4IJV - chains A and B; structure by X-ray diffraction, 2.35 A resolution.

Chain A (and B):
Protein: Corticosteroid 11-beta-dehydrogenase isozyme 1
Source organism: Homo sapiens
Notes: EC 1.1.1.146; chain B of this document is another copy of the same molecule, construct and numbering; everything in this record applies to it too
UniProt: P28845 (DHI1_HUMAN); residues 24-292 here = UniProt positions 24-292
Chain sequence (286 residues; row label = number of the first residue in the row):
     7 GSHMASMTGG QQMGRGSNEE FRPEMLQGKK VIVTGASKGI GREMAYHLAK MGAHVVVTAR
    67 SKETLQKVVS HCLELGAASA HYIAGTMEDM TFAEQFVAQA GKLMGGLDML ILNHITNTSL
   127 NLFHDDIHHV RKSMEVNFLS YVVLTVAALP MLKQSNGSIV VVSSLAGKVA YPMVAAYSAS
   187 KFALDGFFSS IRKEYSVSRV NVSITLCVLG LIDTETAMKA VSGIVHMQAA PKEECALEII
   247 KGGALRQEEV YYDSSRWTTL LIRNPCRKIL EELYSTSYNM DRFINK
Disordered / not traced: 7-25, 292 (chain B: 7-9, 291-292)
Differences from the reference sequence: expression tag (7-10, 12-23); engineered mutation R262 (Leu in P28845), E278 (Phe in P28845)
Residues lining bound ligands:
  - 1EN (3-[1-(4-chlorophenyl)cyclopropyl]-8-(2-fluorophenoxy)[1,2,4]triazolo[4,3-a]pyridine): I121, T124, L126, S170, L171, A172, Y177, P178, M179, V180, Y183, L215, G216, L217, T220, T222, A223, A226, V227, V231, M233
  - NADP (NAP; NADP nicotinamide-adenine-dinucleotide phosphate): G41, A42, S43, K44, G45, I46, G47, A65, R66, S67, G91, T92, M93, E94, N119, H120, I121, T122, N123, V142, Y147, V168, S169, S170, Y183, K187, L215, G216, L217, I218, T220, T222, A223
Curated features (UniProtKB/Swiss-Prot):
  - active site: Y183 (Proton acceptor)
  - binding site (NADP(+)): T92, M93, N119 to I121, Y183 to K187, I218 to T222
  - binding site (substrate): S170
  - glycosylation (N-linked (GlcNAc...) asparagine): N123, N162, N207
  - natural variant: V148 (V148E: In a breast cancer sample)
  - mutagenesis: E25 to E26 (Inverted topology. Reduced Vmax; No effect on topology. Reduced Vmax; Reduced Vmax), E25 (E25K/Q: No effect on activity), E26 (E26K: No effect on activity), K35 to K36 (Complete loss of activity)
What the authors report for this chain:
  - binding site for 1EN: S170, Y177, Y183

Chain A / chain B interface:
Pairs across the interface (143):
  M96(A) with R137(B)
  L126(A) with F289(B)
  N127(A) with E200(B); F289(B)
  L128(A) with E200(B); S204(B); M286(B), hydrophobic; F289(B), hydrophobic
  F129(A) with V148(B), hydrophobic; V152(B), hydrophobic; F193(B), hydrophobic; I197(B), hydrophobic; E200(B), hydrogen bond (backbone-side chain)
  H130(A) with V152(B)
  I133(A) with V148(B), hydrophobic; V149(B), hydrophobic; V152(B), hydrophobic
  V136(A) with F144(B), hydrophobic; F193(B), hydrophobic
  R137(A) with M96(B); E141(B), salt bridge; L145(B)
  M140(A) with M140(B), hydrophobic; F144(B), hydrophobic
  E141(A) with R137(B), salt bridge
  F144(A) with V136(B), hydrophobic; M140(B), hydrophobic; A185(B), hydrophobic
  L145(A) with V136(B), hydrophobic; R137(B)
  V148(A) with F129(B), hydrophobic; I133(B), hydrophobic
  V149(A) with I133(B), hydrophobic
  V152(A) with F129(B), hydrophobic; H130(B); D131(B); I133(B), hydrophobic
  L171(A) with Y280(B)
  K174(A) with R273(B)
  V175(A) with R273(B); E277(B); Y280(B), hydrophobic
  A176(A) with S195(B); K199(B); E277(B), hydrogen bond (backbone-side chain)
  Y177(A) with S196(B), hydrogen bond (backbone-side chain); Y280(B)
  P178(A) with S196(B); K199(B); E200(B); Y284(B); M286(B), hydrophobic
  M179(A) with E200(B), hydrogen bond (backbone-side chain); M286(B), hydrophobic; F289(B), hydrophobic
  V180(A) with S196(B)
  A181(A) with F193(B); S196(B), hydrogen bond (backbone-side chain); I197(B), hydrophobic
  S184(A) with G192(B)
  A185(A) with F144(B), hydrophobic; A189(B); F193(B), hydrophobic
  F188(A) with F188(B); D191(B); G192(B); R273(B)
  A189(A) with A185(B)
  D191(A) with F188(B)
  G192(A) with S184(B); F188(B)
  F193(A) with F129(B), hydrophobic; A181(B); A182(B); A185(B), hydrophobic
  S195(A) with A176(B)
  S196(A) with Y177(B), hydrogen bond (side chain-backbone); P178(B); V180(B); A181(B), hydrogen bond (side chain-backbone)
  I197(A) with F129(B), hydrophobic; A181(B), hydrophobic
  K199(A) with A176(B); P178(B)
  E200(A) with N127(B); L128(B); F129(B), hydrogen bond (side chain-backbone); P178(B); M179(B), hydrogen bond (side chain-backbone)
  S204(A) with L128(B)
  S228(A) with R288(B)
  G229(A) with N285(B); R288(B)
  I230(A) with Y284(B); N285(B), hydrogen bond (backbone-backbone); R288(B); F289(B), hydrophobic
  V231(A) with S283(B)
  H232(A) with T282(B), hydrogen bond (side chain-backbone); S283(B), hydrogen bond (side chain-backbone); Y284(B); N285(B)
  M233(A) with Y280(B), hydrophobic; S283(B)
  W263(A) with L276(B)
  T264(A) with L276(B); Y280(B), hydrogen bond
  L267(A) with C272(B); I275(B), hydrophobic; L276(B), hydrophobic; L279(B), hydrophobic
  I268(A) with L276(B), hydrophobic
  N270(A) with N270(B)
  C272(A) with L267(B)
  R273(A) with K174(B); V175(B); F188(B)
  I275(A) with L267(B), hydrophobic
  L276(A) with L267(B), hydrophobic; I268(B), hydrophobic
  E277(A) with V175(B); A176(B), hydrogen bond (side chain-backbone)
  L279(A) with L267(B), hydrophobic
  Y280(A) with L171(B); Y177(B); T264(B), hydrogen bond
  S283(A) with V231(B); H232(B), hydrogen bond (backbone-backbone); M233(B)
  Y284(A) with P178(B); I230(B)
  N285(A) with I230(B), hydrogen bond (backbone-backbone); H232(B)
  M286(A) with P178(B), hydrophobic; M179(B), hydrophobic
  R288(A) with S228(B); G229(B), hydrogen bond (side chain-backbone); I230(B)
  F289(A) with L126(B); N127(B); L128(B), hydrophobic; M179(B), hydrophobic; I230(B), hydrophobic
Interface residues without a listed pair, chain A (64 interface residues in all): D131, A182
Interface residues without a listed pair, chain B (65 interface residues in all): W263

Overview:
Chain A and chain B form an interface of 64 and 65 residues respectively; the contacts include 18 hydrogen
bonds and 2 salt bridges. Polar pairs include R137(A)-E141(B), F129(A)-E200(B) and A176(A)-E277(B). Ligands of
chain A: NADP and compound 1EN. The paper reports a binding site for 1EN at S170(A), Y177(A) and Y183(A).
Both chains are Corticosteroid 11-beta-dehydrogenase isozyme 1 (Homo sapiens). Entry 4IJV (Crystal structure
of 11b-HSD1 double mutant (L262R, F278E) in complex with
3-[1-(4-chlorophenyl)cyclopropyl]-8-(2-fluorophenoxy)[1,2,4]triazolo[4,3-a]pyridine) was determined by X-ray
diffraction together with 4IJU and 4IJW from the same study.
